6CXC - chains A and B of the 12 polymer chains in the assembly; structure by electron microscopy, 3.90 A resolution.

[Chain A (and B)]
Name: Fusion glycoprotein F0, Envelope glycoprotein chimera
From: Human respiratory syncytial virus A (strain A2)
Notes: chain B of this document is another copy of the same molecule, construct and numbering; everything in this record applies to it too
UniProtKB: chimeric construct of P03420, M1E1E4: residues 26-526 from P03420 (FUS_HRSVA) positions 26-526 (same numbers); residues 538-567 from M1E1E4 positions 1-30 (UniProt number = residue number - 537)
Amino-acid sequence (548 residues; row label = number of the first residue in the row):
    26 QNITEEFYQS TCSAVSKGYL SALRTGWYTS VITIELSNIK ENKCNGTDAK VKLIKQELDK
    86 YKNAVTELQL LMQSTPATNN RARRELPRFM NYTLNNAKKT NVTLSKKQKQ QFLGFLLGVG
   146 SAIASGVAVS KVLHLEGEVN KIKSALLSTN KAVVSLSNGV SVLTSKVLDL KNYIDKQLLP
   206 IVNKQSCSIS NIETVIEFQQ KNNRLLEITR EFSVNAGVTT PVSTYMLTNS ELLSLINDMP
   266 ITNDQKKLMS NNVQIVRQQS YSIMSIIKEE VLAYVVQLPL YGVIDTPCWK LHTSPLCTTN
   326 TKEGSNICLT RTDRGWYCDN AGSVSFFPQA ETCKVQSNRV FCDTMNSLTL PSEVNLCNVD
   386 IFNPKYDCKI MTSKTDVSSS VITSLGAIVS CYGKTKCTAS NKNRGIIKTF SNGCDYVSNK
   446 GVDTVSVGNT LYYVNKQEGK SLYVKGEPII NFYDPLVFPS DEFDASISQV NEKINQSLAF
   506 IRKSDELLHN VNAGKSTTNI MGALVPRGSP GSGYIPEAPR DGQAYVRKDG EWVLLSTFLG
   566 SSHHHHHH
Not modelled in the structure: 99-573 (chain B: 26-146, 323-332, 515-573)
Differences from the reference sequence: conflict A102 (Pro in P03420), Q133 (Arg in P03420), Q135 (Arg in P03420), Q136 (Arg in P03420), V379 (Ile in P03420), V447 (Met in P03420); linker (527-537); expression tag (568-573)
Covalent attachments: N-acetylglucosamine (NAG) linked to N70
Reported in the primary citation:
  - post-translational modification sites: N70, N500

[Chain A / chain B interface]
Residue-residue contacts (121):
  I28(A) - N363(B)
  E30(A) - L410(B)
  E30(A) - Y441(B)  hydrogen bond
  F32(A) - C439(B)  hydrophobic
  F32(A) - Y441(B)  hydrophobic
  Y33(A) - N383(B)
  Q34(A) - L321(B)
  Q34(A) - C439(B)
  S35(A) - L321(B)
  S35(A) - N383(B)  hydrogen bond (side chain-backbone)
  S35(A) - V384(B)  hydrogen bond (side chain-backbone)
  T36(A) - L321(B)
  T36(A) - C382(B)
  T36(A) - N383(B)
  C37(A) - S319(B)  hydrogen bond (backbone-backbone)
  C37(A) - L321(B)  hydrophobic
  C37(A) - C439(B)  disulfide
  S38(A) - H317(B)
  S38(A) - R336(B)
  S38(A) - N383(B)
  A39(A) - L316(B)
  A39(A) - H317(B)
  A39(A) - I413(B)  hydrophobic
  V40(A) - W314(B)  hydrophobic
  S41(A) - C313(B)
  S41(A) - W314(B)
  S41(A) - K315(B)
  S41(A) - L410(B)
  K42(A) - C313(B)
  K42(A) - W314(B)
  G43(A) - C313(B)
  Y44(A) - P312(B)
  Y44(A) - C313(B)
  Y44(A) - S362(B)
  Y44(A) - N363(B)
  L45(A) - D310(B)
  L45(A) - T311(B)
  L45(A) - P312(B)  hydrophobic
  L45(A) - N363(B)
  L45(A) - R364(B)  hydrogen bond (backbone-side chain)
  S46(A) - I309(B)
  S46(A) - D310(B)  hydrogen bond (backbone-backbone)
  S46(A) - T311(B)  hydrogen bond (backbone-backbone)
  S46(A) - C313(B)
  S46(A) - R364(B)  hydrogen bond (backbone-side chain)
  S46(A) - V365(B)  hydrogen bond (side chain-backbone)
  A47(A) - V308(B)
  A47(A) - I309(B)  hydrophobic
  A47(A) - R364(B)
  A47(A) - V365(B)  hydrogen bond (backbone-backbone)
  A47(A) - F366(B)
  A47(A) - C367(B)
  L48(A) - Y306(B)
  L48(A) - G307(B)  hydrogen bond (backbone-backbone)
  L48(A) - V308(B)
  L48(A) - C343(B)  hydrophobic
  L48(A) - F352(B)  hydrophobic
  L48(A) - C367(B)  hydrophobic
  R49(A) - P304(B)
  R49(A) - L305(B)
  R49(A) - Y306(B)
  R49(A) - C367(B)  hydrogen bond (backbone-backbone)
  R49(A) - D368(B)  salt bridge
  R49(A) - T369(B)  hydrogen bond (backbone-side chain)
  R49(A) - M370(B)
  T50(A) - L305(B)  hydrogen bond (backbone-backbone)
  T50(A) - Y306(B)
  T50(A) - G307(B)  hydrogen bond (side chain-backbone)
  T50(A) - T369(B)
  G51(A) - P304(B)
  G51(A) - L305(B)  hydrogen bond (backbone-backbone)
  W52(A) - Q302(B)
  W52(A) - L303(B)
  W52(A) - P304(B)  hydrophobic
  W52(A) - L305(B)
  Y53(A) - L260(B)
  Y53(A) - D263(B)  hydrogen bond
  Y53(A) - M264(B)  hydrophobic
  Y53(A) - V301(B)
  Y53(A) - Q302(B)
  Y53(A) - L303(B)  hydrogen bond (backbone-backbone)
  Y53(A) - L305(B)  hydrophobic
  T54(A) - V301(B)
  S55(A) - V300(B)
  S55(A) - V301(B)  hydrogen bond (backbone-backbone)
  V56(A) - Y299(B)
  I57(A) - L297(B)
  I57(A) - A298(B)
  I57(A) - Y299(B)  hydrogen bond (backbone-backbone)
  I57(A) - V301(B)  hydrophobic
  T58(A) - L297(B)
  I59(A) - L297(B)
  E60(A) - L230(B)
  L61(A) - L230(B)  hydrophobic
  L61(A) - E294(B)
  S62(A) - F223(B)
  S62(A) - N227(B)
  I64(A) - T219(B)
  N67(A) - C212(B)
  C69(A) - C212(B)  disulfide
  G71(A) - K209(B)
  G71(A) - S213(B)
  T72(A) - K209(B)
  T72(A) - Q210(B)  hydrogen bond
  T72(A) - S213(B)  hydrogen bond (backbone-side chain)
  L78(A) - I217(B)  hydrophobic
  L78(A) - V220(B)
  I79(A) - N216(B)
  E82(A) - F223(B)
  E82(A) - Q224(B)
  K85(A) - Q224(B)
  Y86(A) - L230(B)
  Y86(A) - T234(B)
  K87(A) - E294(B)
  V90(A) - K293(B)
  V90(A) - E294(B)
  L93(A) - F237(B)
  L93(A) - S238(B)
  L93(A) - I292(B)  hydrophobic
  M97(A) - S290(B)
  M97(A) - I292(B)  hydrophobic
Interface residues without a listed pair, chain A (52 interface residues in all): T29, N70, L83, Q94, L96
Interface residues without a listed pair, chain B (77 interface residues in all): R229, A241, M251, P265, Q284, Y286, E295, T318, P320, Q361, D385, I386, D440
Disulfides between the chains: C37(A)-C439(B), C69(A)-C212(B)

[In short]
52 residues of chain A and 77 residues of chain B are in contact, with 2 disulfide bonds, 22 hydrogen bonds
and 1 salt bridge. Polar contacts include R49(A)-D368(B), E30(A)-Y441(B) and S35(A)-N383(B).
N-acetylglucosamine is covalently linked to N70(A). From the paper: modification sites N70(A) and N500(A).
Chain A and chain B are both Fusion glycoprotein F0, Envelope glycoprotein chimera (Human respiratory
syncytial virus A (strain A2)); the structure, 3.9A Cryo-EM structure of murine antibody bound at a novel
epitope of respiratory syncytial virus fusion ..., was determined by electron microscopy.
